PDB entry 2WDQ | X-ray diffraction, 2.40 A resolution | chains B and D of the 4 polymer chains in the assembly

[Chain B]
Name: Succinate dehydrogenase iron-sulfur subunit
From: Escherichia coli
Notes: EC 1.3.5.1, 1.3.99.1
Reference sequence: P07014 (DHSB_ECOLI); residue numbers follow UniProt; this construct covers 1-238
Chain sequence (238 residues; row label = number of the first residue in the row):
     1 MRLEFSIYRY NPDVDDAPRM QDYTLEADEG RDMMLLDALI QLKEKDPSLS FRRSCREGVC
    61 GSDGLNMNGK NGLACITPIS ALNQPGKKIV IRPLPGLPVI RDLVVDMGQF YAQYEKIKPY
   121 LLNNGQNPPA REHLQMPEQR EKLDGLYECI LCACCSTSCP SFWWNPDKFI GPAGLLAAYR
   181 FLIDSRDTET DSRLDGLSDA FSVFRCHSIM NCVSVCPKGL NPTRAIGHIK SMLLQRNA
Bound ions: 2Fe-2S cluster Fe: C55, C60, D63, C75; 4Fe-4S cluster Fe: C149, C152, C155, C216; 3Fe-4S cluster Fe: C159, C206, C212
Residues lining bound ligands:
  - carboxin (CBE; 2-methyl-N-phenyl-5,6-dihydro-1,4-oxathiine-3-carboxamide): P160, S161, W163, W164, H207, I209
  - 3Fe-4S cluster (F3S): C159, S161, F169, P172, C206, H207, S208, I209, M210, N211, C212, T223, I226
  - 2Fe-2S cluster (FES): L36, R53, S54, C55, R56, G58, V59, C60, G61, S62, D63, L73, C75
  - 4Fe-4S cluster (SF4): F110, C149, I150, L151, C152, A153, C154, C155, A173, L176, C216, P217, K218, L220, P222
Swiss-Prot annotation at these positions:
  - binding site ([2Fe-2S] cluster): C55, C60, C75
  - binding site ([4Fe-4S] cluster): C149, C152, C155, C216
  - binding site ([3Fe-4S] cluster): C159, C206, C212
  - binding site (a ubiquinone): W164
From the paper describing this entry:
  - mutagenesis - K230L: decreased catalytic activity on Q1

[Chain D]
Name: Succinate dehydrogenase hydrophobic membrane anchor subunit
From: Escherichia coli
Notes: EC 1.3.5.1
Reference sequence: P0AC44 (DHSD_ECOLI); numbering as in UniProt (aligned over 1-115)
Chain sequence (115 residues; numbered 1 to 115; the number before each row is that of its first residue):
     1 MVSNASALGR NGVHDFILVR ATAIVLTLYI IYMVGFFATS GELTYEVWIG FFASAFTKVF
    61 TLLALFSILI HAWIGMWQVL TDYVKPLALR LMLQLVIVVA LVVYVIYGFV VVWGV
Unresolved in the structure: 1-10
Bound ions: heme Fe: H71 (shared with 1 residue of chain C)
Residues lining bound ligands: heme (HEM): V19, R20, A23, L26, T27, I30, I68, H71, A72, G75, M76, Q78, V79
Swiss-Prot annotation at these positions:
  - binding site (heme): H71
  - binding site (a ubiquinone): Y83

[How chain B and chain D interact]
Contacting residue pairs - 23 pairs, chain B then chain D:
  W164(B) - D82(D)
  W164(B) - Y83(D)
  W164(B) - K85(D)  hydrogen bond (backbone-side chain)
  N165(B) - T81(D)  hydrogen bond (side chain-backbone)
  N165(B) - D82(D)  hydrogen bond
  N165(B) - K85(D)  hydrogen bond
  S198(B) - N11(D)
  S198(B) - G12(D)  hydrogen bond (backbone-backbone)
  S198(B) - V13(D)
  D199(B) - G12(D)
  A200(B) - G12(D)
  A200(B) - W77(D)  hydrophobic
  F201(B) - W77(D)  hydrophobic
  F204(B) - G12(D)
  F204(B) - V13(D)
  F204(B) - F16(D)  hydrophobic
  R205(B) - W77(D)
  R205(B) - Q78(D)  hydrogen bond (side chain-backbone)
  R205(B) - T81(D)  hydrogen bond
  R205(B) - D82(D)  salt bridge
  H207(B) - Q78(D)
  L234(B) - V13(D)  hydrophobic
  A238(B) - I17(D)  hydrophobic
Other interface residues (no listed pair), chain B (14 interface residues in all): K230, L233, N237

[Summary]
14 residues of chain B and 11 residues of chain D are in contact; the contacts include 7 hydrogen bonds and 1
salt bridge. Among the polar pairs are R205(B)-D82(D), W164(B)-K85(D) and N165(B)-T81(D). Bound to chain B:
2Fe-2S cluster, 4Fe-4S cluster, 3Fe-4S cluster and carboxin. From the paper: K230L of chain B reduces
catalytic activity on Q1.
Here chain B is Succinate dehydrogenase iron-sulfur subunit and chain D is Succinate dehydrogenase hydrophobic
membrane anchor subunit, both from Escherichia coli. Entry 2WDQ (E. coli succinate:quinone oxidoreductase
(SQR) with carboxin bound) was determined by X-ray diffraction together with 2WDR and 2WDV from the same
study.
